PDB entry 1E4W | X-ray diffraction, 1.95 A resolution | chains L and P of the 3 polymer chains in the assembly

== Chain L ==
Protein: TAB2
Organism: Mus musculus
Notes: fragment: ig kappa light chain
Chain sequence (214 residues; each row starts with the number of its first residue):
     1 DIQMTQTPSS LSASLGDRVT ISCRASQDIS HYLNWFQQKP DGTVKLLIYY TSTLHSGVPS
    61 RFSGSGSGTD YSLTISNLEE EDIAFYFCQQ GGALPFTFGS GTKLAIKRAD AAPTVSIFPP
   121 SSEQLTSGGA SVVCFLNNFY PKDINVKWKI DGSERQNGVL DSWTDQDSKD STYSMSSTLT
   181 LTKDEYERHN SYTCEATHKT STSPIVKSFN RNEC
Disulfide bonds: C23-C88, C134-C194
Bound ions: Ni2+: D1, H189

== Chain P ==
Protein: Cyclic peptide
Chain sequence (7 residues; numbered 1 to 7; the number before each row is that of its first residue):
     1 SHFNEYE

== How chain L and chain P interact ==
Contacting residue pairs (17):
  Y32(L) with S1(P); H2(P); F3(P); E7(P)
  N34(L) with S1(P), hydrogen bond (side chain-backbone); H2(P)
  Y49(L) with S1(P); E7(P)
  Q89(L) with H2(P), hydrogen bond
  G91(L) with H2(P); F3(P), hydrogen bond (backbone-backbone)
  G92(L) with F3(P)
  A93(L) with F3(P), hydrophobic
  L94(L) with F3(P), hydrophobic
  F96(L) with H2(P); F3(P), hydrophobic; N4(P)
Also at the interface, not in a pair above, chain L (10 interface residues in all): Y50

== In short ==
10 residues of chain L face 5 of chain P across their interface; the contacts include 3 hydrogen bonds. Polar
contacts include N34(L)-S1(P), Q89(L)-H2(P) and G91(L)-F3(P). The Ni2+ site is built by D1(L) and H189(L).
Chain L is TAB2 (Mus musculus) and chain P is Cyclic peptide; the structure, crossreactive binding of a
circularized peptide to an anti-TGFalpha antibody Fab-fragment, was determined by X-ray diffraction together
with 1E4X from the same study.
